9CP9 - chains A and B; structure by X-ray diffraction, 2.01 A resolution.

[Chain A (and B)]
Name: Sulfopropanediol 3-dehydrogenase
From: Cupriavidus pinatubonensis JMP134
Notes: EC 1.1.1.308; chain B of this document is another copy of the same molecule, construct and numbering; everything in this record applies to it too
UniProt: Q46N53 (HPSN_CUPPJ); residues 1-436 here = UniProt positions 1-436
Chain sequence (437 residues; numbered 0 to 436; the number before each row is that of its first residue; numbering starts at 0):
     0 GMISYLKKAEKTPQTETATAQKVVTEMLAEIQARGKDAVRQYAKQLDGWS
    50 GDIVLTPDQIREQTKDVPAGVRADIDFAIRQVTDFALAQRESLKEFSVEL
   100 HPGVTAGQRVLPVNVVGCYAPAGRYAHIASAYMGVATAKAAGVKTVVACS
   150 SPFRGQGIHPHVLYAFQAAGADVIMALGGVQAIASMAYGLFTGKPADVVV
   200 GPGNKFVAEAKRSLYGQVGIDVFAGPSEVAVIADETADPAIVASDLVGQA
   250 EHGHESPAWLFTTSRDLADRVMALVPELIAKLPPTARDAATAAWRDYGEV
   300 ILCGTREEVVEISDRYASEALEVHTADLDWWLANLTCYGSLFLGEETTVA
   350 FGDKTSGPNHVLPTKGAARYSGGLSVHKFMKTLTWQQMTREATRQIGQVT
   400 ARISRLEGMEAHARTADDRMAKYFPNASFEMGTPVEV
Disordered / not traced: 0-1
Sequence notes: expression tag (0); engineered mutation A319 (His in Q46N53)
Metal / ion sites: Zn2+ site 1: Q248, H251, D352 (together with (2R)-2,3-dihydroxypropane-1-sulfonic acid) (shared with H411(B) of chain B); Zn2+ site 2: H411 (together with (2R)-2,3-dihydroxypropane-1-sulfonic acid) (shared with Q248(B), H251(B), D352(B) of chain B)
Residues lining bound ligands:
  - (2R)-2,3-dihydroxypropane-1-sulfonic acid (A1AZH): H126, A128, S129, S226, Q248, H251, E318, D352, K353, H359
  - (2R)-2,3-dihydroxypropane-1-sulfonic acid: E406, M408, H411
  - NADH (NAI; 1,4-dihydronicotinamide adenine dinucleotide): V22, M26, L45, D46, Y118, P120, A121, G122, R123, Y124, H126, S129, S150, G177, G178, Q180, P201, G202, N203, F205, V206, A223, G224, P225, S226, H251, S255, E318, H359, V360, L361, T363
Swiss-Prot annotation at these positions:
  - active site: E318 (Proton acceptor)
  - binding site (NAD(+)): Y118, Q180, N203
  - binding site (Zn(2+)): Q248, H251, D352, H411
Reported in the primary citation:
  - specificity-determining residues: H126 (proposed by the authors, not directly observed)
  - mutagenesis - E318A: decreased catalytic activity
  - mutagenesis - D352A: abolished catalytic activity
  - catalytic residues: E318 (proposed by the authors, not directly observed)
  - catalytic residues: D352

[How chain A and chain B interact]
Contacting residue pairs (275; chain A residue first):
  V70(A) with L405(B), hydrophobic
  D73(A) with V398(B); R401(B), salt bridge; I402(B)
  F76(A) with Q394(B)
  Q80(A) with H100(B)
  D83(A) with L99(B)
  F84(A) with F95(B), hydrophobic; L99(B); A105(B), hydrophobic; G106(B); T383(B)
  A87(A) with F95(B), hydrophobic
  Q88(A) with F95(B); Q107(B), hydrogen bond
  S91(A) with S91(B); L92(B); K93(B), hydrogen bond (backbone-backbone); F95(B); Q107(B), hydrogen bond
  L92(A) with S91(B)
  K93(A) with S91(B), hydrogen bond (backbone-backbone)
  F95(A) with F84(B), hydrophobic; A87(B), hydrophobic; Q88(B); S91(B)
  L99(A) with F84(B); S355(B)
  H100(A) with F76(B); Q80(B)
  A105(A) with F84(B), hydrophobic; P357(B), hydrophobic
  G106(A) with F84(B)
  Q107(A) with Q88(B), hydrogen bond; S91(B), hydrogen bond; H376(B), hydrogen bond
  R108(A) with L331(B), hydrogen bond (side chain-backbone); A332(B); Y337(B)
  L110(A) with T335(B)
  V112(A) with R368(B); Y369(B), hydrophobic
  Y124(A) with E406(B); G407(B); M408(B), hydrophobic
  A125(A) with E406(B), hydrogen bond (backbone-backbone)
  H126(A) with E406(B); M408(B)
  I127(A) with L405(B), hydrophobic; E406(B), hydrogen bond (backbone-side chain)
  A128(A) with E406(B), hydrogen bond (backbone-side chain)
  Y131(A) with I402(B)
  H160(A) with L405(B)
  A195(A) with R368(B)
  D196(A) with R368(B), salt bridge; Y369(B)
  V197(A) with Y369(B), hydrophobic
  R211(A) with S212(B), hydrogen bond (side chain-backbone); Y214(B), hydrogen bond (side chain-backbone)
  S212(A) with R211(B), hydrogen bond (backbone-side chain)
  Y214(A) with R211(B), hydrogen bond (backbone-side chain); Y214(B), hydrophobic; I219(B); V221(B)
  G215(A) with Y369(B), hydrogen bond (backbone-side chain)
  Q216(A) with R368(B), hydrogen bond (backbone-side chain)
  V217(A) with Y369(B)
  G218(A) with Y369(B)
  I219(A) with Y214(B)
  D237(A) with K421(B), salt bridge
  I240(A) with R418(B)
  S243(A) with R413(B); T414(B); D417(B), hydrogen bond
  D244(A) with T414(B); R418(B), salt bridge
  V246(A) with A410(B)
  G247(A) with A410(B); H411(B), hydrogen bond (backbone-side chain)
  Q248(A) with H411(B), hydrogen bond
  E250(A) with M408(B); E409(B), hydrogen bond (side chain-backbone); A410(B), hydrogen bond (side chain-backbone); H411(B), salt bridge
  H251(A) with M408(B); H411(B), hydrogen bond
  K280(A) with R413(B), hydrogen bond (backbone-side chain)
  L281(A) with A410(B), hydrophobic; R413(B)
  P282(A) with E409(B); V434(B); E435(B); V436(B)
  P283(A) with E435(B); V436(B)
  T284(A) with V436(B), hydrogen bond (side chain-backbone)
  L327(A) with Q386(B)
  L331(A) with R108(B), hydrogen bond (backbone-side chain); W384(B), hydrophobic
  A332(A) with R108(B), hydrogen bond (backbone-side chain)
  L334(A) with L110(B)
  T335(A) with L110(B); K380(B), hydrogen bond (backbone-side chain); L382(B)
  C336(A) with K380(B), hydrogen bond
  Y337(A) with R108(B); L382(B); T383(B)
  G338(A) with T383(B)
  S339(A) with T383(B), hydrogen bond
  L340(A) with T383(B), hydrogen bond (backbone-backbone); W384(B); Q385(B), hydrogen bond (backbone-backbone)
  F341(A) with Q385(B)
  L342(A) with W384(B), hydrophobic; Q385(B), hydrogen bond (backbone-backbone); Q386(B)
  E344(A) with R418(B), hydrogen bond (backbone-side chain); K421(B), salt bridge; Y422(B), hydrogen bond
  E345(A) with M387(B); R389(B); T392(B); R418(B), hydrogen bond (backbone-side chain); Y422(B)
  T346(A) with Q385(B), hydrogen bond; M387(B); R418(B)
  T347(A) with R418(B)
  A349(A) with T399(B); H411(B); T414(B)
  F350(A) with M387(B), hydrophobic; T392(B); I395(B), hydrophobic; G396(B); T399(B); A415(B), hydrophobic; R418(B)
  D352(A) with H411(B), salt bridge
  K353(A) with T399(B); S403(B); E406(B), salt bridge; M408(B)
  T354(A) with I395(B); V398(B); T399(B)
  S355(A) with L99(B); Q385(B), hydrogen bond; M387(B)
  P357(A) with A105(B), hydrophobic; T383(B); Q385(B)
  A367(A) with K380(B), hydrogen bond (backbone-side chain)
  R368(A) with V112(B); A195(B); D196(B), salt bridge; Q216(B), hydrogen bond (side chain-backbone); K380(B)
  Y369(A) with V112(B), hydrophobic; D196(B); V197(B), hydrophobic; G215(B), hydrogen bond (side chain-backbone); V217(B); G218(B); K380(B)
  S370(A) with K380(B)
  G371(A) with T381(B); L382(B)
  H376(A) with L92(B); Q107(B), hydrogen bond; T381(B)
  K380(A) with T335(B), hydrogen bond (side chain-backbone); C336(B), hydrogen bond; A367(B), hydrogen bond (side chain-backbone); R368(B); Y369(B); S370(B)
  T381(A) with G371(B); H376(B)
  L382(A) with T335(B); Y337(B); G338(B); G371(B)
  T383(A) with F84(B); Y337(B); G338(B); S339(B), hydrogen bond; L340(B), hydrogen bond (backbone-backbone); P357(B)
  W384(A) with L331(B), hydrophobic; L340(B); L342(B), hydrophobic
  Q385(A) with L340(B), hydrogen bond (backbone-backbone); F341(B); L342(B), hydrogen bond (backbone-backbone); T346(B), hydrogen bond; S355(B), hydrogen bond; P357(B)
  Q386(A) with L327(B); L342(B)
  M387(A) with E345(B); T346(B); F350(B), hydrophobic; S355(B)
  T388(A) with E345(B)
  R389(A) with E345(B)
  T392(A) with E345(B); F350(B)
  Q394(A) with F76(B)
  I395(A) with F350(B), hydrophobic; T354(B)
  G396(A) with F350(B)
  V398(A) with D73(B)
  T399(A) with A349(B); F350(B); K353(B); T354(B)
  R401(A) with D73(B), salt bridge
  I402(A) with D73(B); Y131(B)
  S403(A) with K353(B)
  L405(A) with V70(B), hydrophobic; I127(B), hydrophobic; H158(B)
  E406(A) with Y124(B); A125(B), hydrogen bond (backbone-backbone); H126(B); I127(B), hydrogen bond (side chain-backbone); A128(B), hydrogen bond (side chain-backbone); K353(B), salt bridge
  G407(A) with Y124(B)
  M408(A) with Y124(B), hydrophobic; H126(B); E250(B); H251(B); K353(B)
  E409(A) with E250(B), hydrogen bond (backbone-side chain); P282(B)
  A410(A) with V246(B); G247(B); E250(B), hydrogen bond (backbone-side chain); L281(B), hydrophobic
  H411(A) with G247(B), hydrogen bond (side chain-backbone); Q248(B), hydrogen bond; E250(B), salt bridge; H251(B), hydrogen bond; A349(B); D352(B), salt bridge
  R413(A) with S243(B); K280(B), hydrogen bond (side chain-backbone); L281(B); P282(B)
  T414(A) with S243(B); D244(B); A349(B)
  A415(A) with F350(B), hydrophobic
  D417(A) with S243(B), hydrogen bond
  R418(A) with I240(B); D244(B), salt bridge; E344(B), hydrogen bond (side chain-backbone); E345(B), hydrogen bond (side chain-backbone); T346(B); T347(B); F350(B)
  K421(A) with D237(B), salt bridge; E344(B), salt bridge
  Y422(A) with E344(B), hydrogen bond; E345(B)
  V434(A) with P282(B)
  E435(A) with P282(B); P283(B)
  V436(A) with P282(B); P283(B); T284(B), hydrogen bond (backbone-side chain)
Other interface residues (no listed pair), chain A (130 interface residues in all): I74, A77, V97, V103, N113, H158, D220, V221, F222, H323, G351, G356, G372
Other interface residues (no listed pair), chain B (129 interface residues in all): A77, D83, V97, V103, N113, H160, D220, F222, H323, L334, G351, G356, G372, T388

[Overview]
The interface between chain A and chain B involves 130 residues on one side and 129 on the other; the contacts
include 65 hydrogen bonds and 16 salt bridges. Polar pairs include D73(A)-R401(B), D196(A)-R368(B) and
D237(A)-K421(B). From the paper: catalytic residues E318(A) and D352(A); E318A of chain A reduces catalytic
activity.
Chain A and chain B are both Sulfopropanediol 3-dehydrogenase (Cupriavidus pinatubonensis JMP134); the
structure, Crystal structure of DHPS-3-dehydrogenase, HpsN H319A variant from Cupriavidus pinatubonensis in
complex with substrate (R-DHPS) and ..., was determined by X-ray diffraction, deposited together with 8V35,
8V36, 8V37, 9CP7 and 9CP8.
